PDB entry 4AJ5 | X-ray diffraction, 3.32 A resolution | chains 4 and T of the 30 polymer chains in the assembly

# Chain 4
Name: Spindle and kinetochore-associated protein 3
Source organism: Homo sapiens
Reference sequence: Q8IX90 (SKA3_HUMAN); residue numbers follow UniProt; this construct covers 1-101
Amino-acid sequence (101 residues; row label = number of the first residue in the row):
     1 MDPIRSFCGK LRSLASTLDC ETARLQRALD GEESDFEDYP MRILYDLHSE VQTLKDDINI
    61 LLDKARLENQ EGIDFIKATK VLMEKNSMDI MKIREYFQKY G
Not modelled in the structure: 1-2, 101
Construct notes: engineered mutation Ile58 (Val in Q8IX90)

# Chain T
Name: Spindle and kinetochore-associated protein 2
Source organism: Homo sapiens
Reference sequence: Q8WVK7 (SKA2_HUMAN); residues 1-120 here correspond to UniProt positions 2-121 (UniProt number = residue number + 1)
Amino-acid sequence (123 residues; row label = number of the first residue in the row; numbers below 1 keep their minus sign (Gly-1 is residue -1)):
    -1 GHMEAEVDKL ELMFQKAESD LDYIQYRLEY EIKTNHPDSA SEKNPVTLLK ELSVIKSRYQ
    59 TLYARFKPVA VEQKESKSRI CATVKKTMNM IQKLQKQTDL ELSPLTKEEK TAAEQFKFHM
   119 PDL
Not modelled in the structure: -1, 35-41, 117-121
Construct notes: expression tag (-1 to 0)

# Chain 4 / chain T interface
Residue-residue contacts (48; chain 4 residue first):
  Leu11(4) - Phe12(T)  hydrophobic
  Leu14(4) - Phe12(T)  hydrophobic
  Leu18(4) - Phe12(T)  hydrophobic
  Leu18(4) - Ala15(T)  hydrophobic
  Leu18(4) - Leu19(T)  hydrophobic
  Thr22(4) - Leu19(T)
  Thr22(4) - Ile22(T)
  Leu25(4) - Ile22(T)  hydrophobic
  Gln26(4) - Ile22(T)
  Gln26(4) - Arg25(T)
  Leu29(4) - Arg25(T)
  Leu29(4) - Leu26(T)  hydrophobic
  Leu29(4) - Glu29(T)
  Leu47(4) - Leu46(T)  hydrophobic
  Leu47(4) - Leu50(T)  hydrophobic
  Val51(4) - Leu50(T)  hydrophobic
  Leu54(4) - Ile53(T)  hydrophobic
  Asp57(4) - Tyr57(T)
  Ile58(4) - Tyr57(T)  hydrophobic
  Ala65(4) - Phe64(T)  hydrophobic
  Glu68(4) - Ala68(T)
  Glu68(4) - Gln71(T)  hydrogen bond
  Glu71(4) - Lys75(T)
  Asp74(4) - Glu112(T)
  Phe75(4) - Lys75(T)
  Phe75(4) - Ile78(T)  hydrophobic
  Phe75(4) - Glu112(T)  hydrogen bond (backbone-side chain)
  Phe75(4) - Gln113(T)
  Phe75(4) - Phe116(T)  hydrophobic
  Ala78(4) - Thr109(T)
  Ala78(4) - Glu112(T)
  Ala78(4) - Gln113(T)  hydrogen bond (backbone-side chain)
  Thr79(4) - Ile78(T)
  Thr79(4) - Gln113(T)  hydrogen bond
  Val81(4) - Thr109(T)
  Leu82(4) - Glu106(T)
  Leu82(4) - Thr109(T)
  Leu82(4) - Ala110(T)  hydrophobic
  Leu82(4) - Gln113(T)
  Lys85(4) - Leu100(T)
  Lys85(4) - Ser101(T)
  Lys85(4) - Glu106(T)
  Asn86(4) - Met86(T)
  Asn86(4) - Ile89(T)
  Asp89(4) - Ile89(T)
  Ile90(4) - Ile89(T)  hydrophobic
  Ile93(4) - Leu92(T)  hydrophobic
  Tyr96(4) - Thr96(T)
Other interface residues (no listed pair), chain 4 (31 interface residues in all): Asp30, Leu61, Gly72, Phe97
Other interface residues (no listed pair), chain T (36 interface residues in all): Leu8, Asp18, Tyr61, Cys79, Val82, Thr85, Met88, Lys105

# Summary
31 residues of chain 4 face 36 of chain T across their interface, with 4 hydrogen bonds. Among the polar pairs
are Glu68(4)-Gln71(T), Phe75(4)-Glu112(T) and Ala78(4)-Gln113(T).
Chain 4 is Spindle and kinetochore-associated protein 3 and chain T is Spindle and kinetochore-associated
protein 2, both from Homo sapiens; the structure, Crystal structure of the Ska core complex, was determined by
X-ray diffraction.
